Entry 5Y88 (electron microscopy, 3.46 A resolution); this record covers chains B and g of the 44 polymer chains in the assembly.

[Chain B]
Molecule: U5 snRNA
From: Saccharomyces cerevisiae S288c
Sequence (214 nucleotides; each row starts with the number of its first residue):
     1 AAGCAGCUUU ACAGAUCAAU GGCGGAGGGA GGUCAACAUC AAGAACUGUG GGCCUUUUAU
    61 UGCCUAUAGA ACUUAUAACG AACAUGGUUC UUGCCUUUUA CCAGAACCAU CCGGGUGUUG
   121 UCUCCAUAGA AACAGGUAAA GCUGUCCGUU ACUGUGGGCU UGCCAUAUUU UUUGGAACUU
   181 UUCUGCCCUU UUUCUCAAUG AGUAAGGAGG GCGU
Disordered / not traced: 1-27, 56-59, 128-162, 184-214

[Chain g]
Molecule: Small nuclear ribonucleoprotein Sm D2
From: Saccharomyces cerevisiae (strain ATCC 204508 / S288c)
UniProtKB: Q06217 (SMD2_YEAST); numbering as in UniProt (aligned over 1-110)
Sequence (110 residues; row label = number of the first residue in the row):
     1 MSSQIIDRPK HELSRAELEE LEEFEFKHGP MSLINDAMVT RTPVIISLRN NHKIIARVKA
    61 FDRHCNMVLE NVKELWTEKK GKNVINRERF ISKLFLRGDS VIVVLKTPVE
Disordered / not traced: 1-14, 109-110

[Chain B / chain g interface]
Contacting residue pairs - 22 pairs, chain B then chain g:
  C164(B) / Arg-15(g)  base contact
  A165(B) / Arg-15(g)  hydrogen bond to the base
  U166(B) / Leu-18(g)  base contact
  U166(B) / Arg-63(g)  hydrogen bond to the base
  U166(B) / His-64(g)  sugar contact
  A167(B) / Arg-63(g)  hydrogen bond to the base
  A167(B) / His-64(g)  hydrogen bond to the sugar
  U173(B) / His-64(g)  stacking on the base
  U173(B) / Asn-66(g)  hydrogen bond to the base
  U173(B) / Arg-97(g)  hydrogen bond to the base
  U173(B) / Gly-98(g)  base contact
  U173(B) / Asp-99(g)  hydrogen bond to the base
  G174(B) / Asp-99(g)  sugar contact
  G175(B) / Asp-99(g)  phosphate contact
  A176(B) / Arg-49(g)  hydrogen bond to the base
  A177(B) / Asn-51(g)  sugar contact
  C178(B) / Lys-79(g)  phosphate contact
  U179(B) / Lys-79(g)  phosphate contact
  U179(B) / Lys-80(g)  phosphate contact
  U179(B) / Gly-81(g)  hydrogen bond to the phosphate
  U180(B) / Gly-81(g)  hydrogen bond to the phosphate
  U180(B) / Lys-82(g)  hydrogen bond to the phosphate
Other interface residues (no listed pair), chain B (13 interface residues in all): U172
Other interface residues (no listed pair), chain g (15 interface residues in all): Phe-26

[In short]
The interface between chain B and chain g involves 13 residues on one side and 15 on the other, with 11
hydrogen bonds and 1 aromatic stacking contact. Polar pairs include A165(B)/Arg-15(g), U166(B)/Arg-63(g) and
A167(B)/Arg-63(g).
Here chain B is U5 snRNA (Saccharomyces cerevisiae S288c) and chain g is Small nuclear ribonucleoprotein Sm D2
(Saccharomyces cerevisiae (strain ATCC 204508 / S288c)). Entry 5Y88 (Cryo-EM structure of the intron-lariat
spliceosome ready for disassembly from S.cerevisiae at 3.5 angstrom) was determined by electron microscopy.
